Entry 2XM2 (X-ray diffraction, 1.95 A resolution); this record covers chain A.

[Chain A]
Name: O-glcnacase BT_4395
From: Bacteroides thetaiotaomicron VPI-5482
Notes: EC 3.2.1.52
UniProt: Q89ZI2 (OGA_BACTN); residues 1-716 here correspond to UniProt positions 22-737 (UniProt number = residue number + 21)
Sequence (716 residues; each row starts with the number of its first residue):
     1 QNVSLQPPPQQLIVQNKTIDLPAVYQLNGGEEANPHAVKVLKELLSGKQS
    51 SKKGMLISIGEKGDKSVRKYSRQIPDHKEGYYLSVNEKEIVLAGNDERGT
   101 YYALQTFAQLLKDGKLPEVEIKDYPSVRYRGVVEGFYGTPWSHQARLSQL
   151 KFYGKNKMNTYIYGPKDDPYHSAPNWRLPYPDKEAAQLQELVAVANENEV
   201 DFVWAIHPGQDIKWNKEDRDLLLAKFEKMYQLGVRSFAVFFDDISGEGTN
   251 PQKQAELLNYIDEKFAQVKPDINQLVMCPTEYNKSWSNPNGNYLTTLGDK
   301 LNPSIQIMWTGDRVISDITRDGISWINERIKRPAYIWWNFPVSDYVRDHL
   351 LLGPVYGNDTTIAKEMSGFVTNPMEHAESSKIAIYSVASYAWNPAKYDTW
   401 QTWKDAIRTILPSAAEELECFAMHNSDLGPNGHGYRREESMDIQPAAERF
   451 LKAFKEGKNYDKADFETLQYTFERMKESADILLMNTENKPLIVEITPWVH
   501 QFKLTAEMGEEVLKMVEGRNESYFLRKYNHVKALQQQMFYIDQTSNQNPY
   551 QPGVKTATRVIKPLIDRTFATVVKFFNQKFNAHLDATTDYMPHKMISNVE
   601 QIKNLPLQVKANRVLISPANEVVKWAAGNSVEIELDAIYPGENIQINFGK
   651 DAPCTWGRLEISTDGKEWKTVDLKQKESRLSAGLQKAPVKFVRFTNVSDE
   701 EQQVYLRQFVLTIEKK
Unresolved in the structure: 1-4, 49-54, 518, 596-604, 619-631, 648-680, 695-708, 716
Residues lining bound ligands: N-acetylglucosaminono-1,5-lactone (Z)-oxime (LOG): G135, F136, Y137, K166, D242, D243, C278, Y282, W286, T310, V314, I315, W337, N339, V342, D344, Y345, N372, H433
Curated features (UniProtKB/Swiss-Prot):
  - active site: D243 (Proton donor)
  - binding site (a protein): G135, K166, D242, Y282, W337 to N339, D344, N372

[In short]
Bound to chain A: N-acetylglucosaminono-1,5-lactone (Z)-oxime. From UniProt: active-site residue D243 and 9
protein-binding residues.
Chain A is O-glcnacase BT_4395 (Bacteroides thetaiotaomicron VPI-5482); the structure, BtGH84 in complex with
LOGNAc, was determined by X-ray diffraction together with 2XM1 from the same study.
